Entry 7FEQ (electron microscopy, 3.20 A resolution); this record covers chains D and L of the 14 polymer chains in the assembly.

Chain D (and L):
Name: ATP-dependent Clp protease proteolytic subunit
Source organism: Bacillus subtilis
Notes: EC 3.4.21.92; chain L of this document is another copy of the same molecule, construct and numbering; everything in this record applies to it too
UniProt: P80244 (CLPP_BACSU); residues 1-196 here correspond to UniProt positions 2-197 (UniProt number = residue number + 1)
Chain sequence (202 residues; each row starts with the number of its first residue):
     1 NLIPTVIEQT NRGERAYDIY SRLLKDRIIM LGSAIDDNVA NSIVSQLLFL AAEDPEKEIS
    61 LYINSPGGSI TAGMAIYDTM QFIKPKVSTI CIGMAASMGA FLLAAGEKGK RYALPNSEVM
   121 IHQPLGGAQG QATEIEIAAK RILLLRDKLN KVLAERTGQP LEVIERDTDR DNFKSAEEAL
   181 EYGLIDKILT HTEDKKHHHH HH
Unresolved in the structure: 1-2, 8-15, 191-202
Differences from the reference sequence: expression tag (197-202)
Swiss-Prot annotation at these positions:
  - active site: Ser97 (Nucleophile), His122
From the paper describing this entry:
  - catalytic residues: Ser97, His122, Asp171

Interface between chain D and chain L:
Contacting residue pairs (33):
  Gln123(D) - Gln131(L)  hydrogen bond
  Gln123(D) - Ala132(L)
  Gln123(D) - Thr133(L)  hydrogen bond
  Pro124(D) - Gln131(L)
  Pro124(D) - Ala132(L)  hydrogen bond (backbone-backbone)
  Leu125(D) - Gly130(L)
  Gly126(D) - Gly130(L)  hydrogen bond (backbone-backbone)
  Gly126(D) - Ile135(L)
  Gly127(D) - Ala128(L)
  Gly127(D) - Ile135(L)
  Ala128(D) - Gly127(L)
  Ala128(D) - Ala128(L)  hydrogen bond (backbone-backbone)
  Gln129(D) - Gly126(L)
  Gly130(D) - Leu125(L)
  Gly130(D) - Gly126(L)  hydrogen bond (backbone-backbone)
  Gln131(D) - Gln123(L)
  Gln131(D) - Pro124(L)
  Gln131(D) - Asp169(L)
  Ala132(D) - Gln123(L)
  Ala132(D) - Pro124(L)  hydrogen bond (backbone-backbone)
  Ala132(D) - Leu143(L)
  Ala132(D) - Arg146(L)
  Thr133(D) - Gln123(L)  hydrogen bond
  Thr133(D) - Arg146(L)
  Ile135(D) - Gly126(L)
  Ile135(D) - Ala139(L)  hydrophobic
  Glu136(D) - Leu143(L)
  Ala139(D) - Ile135(L)  hydrophobic
  Ala139(D) - Ala139(L)  hydrophobic
  Ile142(D) - Ile135(L)  hydrophobic
  Leu143(D) - Ala132(L)
  Arg146(D) - Ala132(L)
  Arg170(D) - Gln131(L)
Other interface residues (no listed pair), chain D (19 interface residues in all): Asp169
Other interface residues (no listed pair), chain L (19 interface residues in all): Gln129, Glu136, Ile142, Arg170

In short:
Chain D and chain L each contribute 19 residues to their interface, with 8 hydrogen bonds. Among the polar
pairs are Gln123(D)-Gln131(L), Gln123(D)-Thr133(L) and Pro124(D)-Ala132(L). UniProt lists active-site residues
Ser97(D) and His122(D) on chain D. The paper reports catalytic residues Ser97(D), His122(D) and Asp171(D).
Both chains are ATP-dependent Clp protease proteolytic subunit (Bacillus subtilis). Entry 7FEQ (Cryo-EM
structure of apo BsClpP at pH 6.5) was determined by electron microscopy, deposited together with 7FEP, 7FER,
7FES, 7P80 and 7P81.
